2TRY - chains A and B; structure by X-ray diffraction, 2.00 A resolution.

Chain A (and B):
Molecule: Transthyretin
From: Homo sapiens
Notes: engineered mutation(s): VARIANT S77Y; chain B of this document is another copy of the same molecule, construct and numbering; everything in this record applies to it too
UniProt: P02766 (TTHY_HUMAN); residues 1-127 here correspond to UniProt positions 21-147 (UniProt number = residue number + 20)
Amino-acid sequence (127 residues; each row starts with the number of its first residue):
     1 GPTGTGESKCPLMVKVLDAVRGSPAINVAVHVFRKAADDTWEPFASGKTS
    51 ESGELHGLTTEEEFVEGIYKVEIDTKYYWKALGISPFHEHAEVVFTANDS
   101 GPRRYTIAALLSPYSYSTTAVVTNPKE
Construct notes: variant Y77 (Ser97 in P02766)
Swiss-Prot annotation at these positions:
  - binding site (L-thyroxine): K15, E54, S117
  - modified residue: C10 (Sulfocysteine), E42 (4-carboxyglutamate), S52 (Phosphoserine)
  - glycosylation: N98 (N-linked (GlcNAc...) asparagine)

How chain A and chain B interact:
Pairs across the interface (39):
  I68(A) - E89(B)
  F87(A) - F95(B)
  F87(A) - Y105(B)  hydrophobic
  F87(A) - I107(B)  hydrophobic
  F87(A) - A120(B)  hydrophobic
  H88(A) - V93(B)
  H88(A) - V94(B)
  H88(A) - T118(B)
  E89(A) - V94(B)  hydrogen bond (backbone-backbone)
  E89(A) - T96(B)  hydrogen bond
  E92(A) - E92(B)
  E92(A) - V94(B)
  E92(A) - Y116(B)  hydrogen bond (backbone-side chain)
  V93(A) - H88(B)
  V94(A) - H88(B)
  V94(A) - E89(B)  hydrogen bond (backbone-backbone)
  V94(A) - E92(B)
  F95(A) - F87(B)
  F95(A) - E89(B)
  T96(A) - E89(B)  hydrogen bond
  Y105(A) - F87(B)  hydrophobic
  Y114(A) - T119(B)
  Y114(A) - A120(B)  hydrogen bond (backbone-backbone)
  Y114(A) - V122(B)  hydrophobic
  S115(A) - T118(B)  hydrogen bond (side chain-backbone)
  S115(A) - T119(B)  hydrogen bond
  Y116(A) - E92(B)  hydrogen bond (side chain-backbone)
  Y116(A) - S117(B)
  Y116(A) - T118(B)  hydrogen bond (backbone-backbone)
  S117(A) - Y116(B)
  S117(A) - S117(B)
  T118(A) - H88(B)
  T118(A) - S115(B)  hydrogen bond (backbone-side chain)
  T118(A) - Y116(B)  hydrogen bond (backbone-backbone)
  T119(A) - Y114(B)
  T119(A) - S115(B)  hydrogen bond
  A120(A) - F87(B)  hydrophobic
  A120(A) - Y114(B)  hydrogen bond (backbone-backbone)
  V122(A) - Y114(B)  hydrophobic
Interface residues without a listed pair, chain A (21 interface residues in all): K70, H90, I107
Interface residues without a listed pair, chain B (20 interface residues in all): K70, H90

Summary:
21 residues of chain A and 20 residues of chain B are in contact, with 14 hydrogen bonds. Polar contacts
include E89(A)-T96(B), E92(A)-Y116(B) and S115(A)-T118(B). UniProt lists 3 L-thyroxine-binding residues on
chain A.
Chain A and chain B are both Transthyretin (Homo sapiens); the structure, Tertiary structures of three
amyloidogenic transthyretin variants and implications for amyloid fibril formation, was determined by X-ray
diffraction together with 1B0W, 1BZD, 1BZE, 1TSH and 2TRH from the same study.
